9B0X - chains B and E of the 28 polymer chains in the assembly; structure by electron microscopy, 2.60 A resolution.

== Chain B ==
Molecule: ATP synthase subunit alpha
Source organism: Artemia franciscana
Amino-acid sequence (551 residues; numbered -40 to 510; the number before each row is that of its first residue; numbers below 1 keep their minus sign (Met-40 is residue -40)):
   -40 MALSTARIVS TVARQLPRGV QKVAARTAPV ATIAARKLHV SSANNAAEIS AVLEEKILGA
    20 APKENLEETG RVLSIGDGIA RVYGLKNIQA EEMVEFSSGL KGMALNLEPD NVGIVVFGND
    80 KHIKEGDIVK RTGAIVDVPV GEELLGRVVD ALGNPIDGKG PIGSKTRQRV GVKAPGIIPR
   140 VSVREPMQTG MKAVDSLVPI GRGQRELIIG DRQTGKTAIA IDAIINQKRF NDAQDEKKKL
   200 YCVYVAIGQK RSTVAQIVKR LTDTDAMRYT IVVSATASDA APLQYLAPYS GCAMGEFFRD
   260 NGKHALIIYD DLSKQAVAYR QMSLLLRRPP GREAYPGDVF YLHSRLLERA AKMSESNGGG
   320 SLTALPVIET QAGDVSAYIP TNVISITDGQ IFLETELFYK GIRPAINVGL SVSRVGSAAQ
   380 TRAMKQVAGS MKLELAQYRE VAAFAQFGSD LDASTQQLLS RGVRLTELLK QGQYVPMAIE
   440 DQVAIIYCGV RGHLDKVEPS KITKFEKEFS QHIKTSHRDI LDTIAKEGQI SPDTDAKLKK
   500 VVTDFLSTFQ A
Disordered / not traced: -40 to 5, 509-510
Bound ions: Mg2+: Thr176 (together with ATP)
Residues lining bound ligands:
  - ADP (adenosine-5'-diphosphate): Val371, Ser372, Arg373
  - ATP: Asp170, Arg171, Gln172, Thr173, Gly174, Lys175, Thr176, Ala177, Asp269, Phe357, Arg362, Pro363, Gln430, Gly431, Gln432

== Chain E ==
Molecule: ATP synthase subunit beta
Source organism: Artemia franciscana
Amino-acid sequence (524 residues; each row starts with the number of its first residue; numbers below 1 keep their minus sign (Met-43 is residue -43)):
   -43 MLGAVGRASL KVLTASKPSI ELTKAVPAAL SSRSVHAGQV DSAAAAAKAQ AAANTSNGQI
    17 TAVIGAVVDV QFEDQLPPIL NALEVQGRSP RLILEVAQHL GENTVRTIAM DGTEGLVRGQ
    77 NVLDTGAPIK IPVGPETLGR IMNVIGEPID ERGPIVTDKF AAIHADAPEF VEMSVQQEIL
   137 VTGIKVVDLL APYAKGGKIG LFGGAGVGKT VLIMELINNV AKAHGGYSVF AGVGERTREG
   197 NDLYHEMIES GVISLKDKTS KVALVYGQMN EPPGARARVA LTGLTVAEYF RDQEGQDVLL
   257 FIDNIFRFTQ AGSEVSALLG RIPSAVGYQP TLATDMGTMQ ERITTTKKGS ITSVQAIYVP
   317 ADDLTDPAPA TTFAHLDATT VLSRAIAELG IYPAVDPLDS TSRILDPNII GEEHYNIARG
   377 VQKILQDYKS LQDIIAILGM DELSEEDKLI VSRARKIQRF LSQPFQVAEV FTGHAGKLVP
   437 IKDTIKGFKM ILNGELDHLP EVAFYMVGPI EEVVAKAEKI AESQ
Disordered / not traced: -43 to 11
Bound ions: Mg2+: Thr166 (together with ADP)
Residues lining bound ligands:
  - ADP (adenosine-5'-diphosphate): Gly160, Ala161, Gly162, Val163, Gly164, Lys165, Thr166, Val167, Arg192, Glu195, Tyr348, Phe421, Ala424, Phe427, Thr428
  - ATP (adenosine-5'-triphosphate): Ser358, Asp362, Tyr371, Arg375

== Interface between chain B and chain E ==
Residue-residue contacts - 95 pairs, chain B then chain E:
  Gly43(B) - Arg74(E)  hydrogen bond (backbone-side chain)
  Leu44(B) - Arg74(E)  hydrogen bond (backbone-side chain)
  Lys45(B) - Val73(E)
  Lys45(B) - Arg74(E)  hydrogen bond (side chain-backbone)
  Lys45(B) - Gly75(E)
  Asn46(B) - Val73(E)
  Ile47(B) - Leu72(E)
  Ile47(B) - Val73(E)
  Gln48(B) - Gly71(E)
  Gln48(B) - Leu72(E)
  Gln48(B) - Val73(E)
  Ala49(B) - Val19(E)  hydrophobic
  Ala49(B) - Thr69(E)
  Ala49(B) - Glu70(E)
  Ala49(B) - Gly71(E)  hydrogen bond (backbone-backbone)
  Ala49(B) - Leu72(E)  hydrogen bond (backbone-backbone)
  Glu50(B) - Glu70(E)
  Leu64(B) - Val19(E)
  Asn65(B) - Val19(E)
  Asn65(B) - Ile20(E)
  Leu66(B) - Ala18(E)
  Leu66(B) - Val19(E)  hydrogen bond (backbone-backbone)
  Leu66(B) - Ile20(E)
  Leu66(B) - Leu72(E)
  Leu66(B) - Arg74(E)
  Glu67(B) - Thr17(E)
  Glu67(B) - Ile20(E)
  Glu67(B) - Arg74(E)  hydrogen bond (backbone-side chain)
  Pro68(B) - Thr17(E)
  Pro68(B) - Ala18(E)
  Asn70(B) - Arg74(E)  hydrogen bond (backbone-side chain)
  Val71(B) - Arg74(E)
  Lys132(B) - Asp67(E)  salt bridge
  Lys132(B) - Asn226(E)
  Lys132(B) - Glu227(E)  salt bridge
  Ala133(B) - Asn226(E)
  Pro134(B) - Thr193(E)
  Gly135(B) - Thr193(E)
  Ile136(B) - Thr193(E)
  Ile136(B) - Gly196(E)
  Ile136(B) - Asn197(E)  hydrogen bond (backbone-side chain)
  Ile136(B) - Tyr222(E)  hydrophobic
  Ile137(B) - Ile105(E)
  Ile137(B) - Asp106(E)
  Ile137(B) - Glu107(E)
  Ile137(B) - Tyr200(E)  hydrophobic
  Pro138(B) - Glu107(E)
  Arg139(B) - Thr193(E)
  Arg139(B) - Arg194(E)
  Arg139(B) - Asn197(E)  hydrogen bond (backbone-side chain)
  Val140(B) - Asn197(E)
  Ser141(B) - Asn197(E)
  Ser141(B) - Asp198(E)  hydrogen bond
  Arg164(B) - Arg192(E)
  Arg164(B) - Arg194(E)
  Arg287(B) - Ile20(E)
  Pro288(B) - Ala273(E)
  Arg291(B) - Val282(E)
  Gly296(B) - Glu270(E)
  Asp297(B) - Pro229(E)
  Asp297(B) - Glu270(E)
  Phe299(B) - Arg263(E)
  Phe299(B) - Gln266(E)
  Phe299(B) - Glu270(E)
  Tyr300(B) - Asn226(E)
  Tyr300(B) - Glu227(E)
  Tyr300(B) - Pro228(E)  hydrophobic
  Tyr300(B) - Arg232(E)
  Tyr300(B) - Glu270(E)
  Ser303(B) - Met225(E)  hydrogen bond (side chain-backbone)
  Glu307(B) - Arg192(E)
  Glu307(B) - Thr193(E)  hydrogen bond
  Glu307(B) - Met225(E)
  Glu307(B) - Asn226(E)
  Ser335(B) - Ala317(E)
  Thr340(B) - Tyr314(E)
  Thr340(B) - Ala317(E)
  Ile343(B) - Ala161(E)  hydrophobic
  Ile343(B) - Arg192(E)
  Ser344(B) - Arg192(E)  hydrogen bond (backbone-side chain)
  Ser344(B) - Met225(E)
  Ser344(B) - Arg263(E)  hydrogen bond
  Ser344(B) - Tyr314(E)
  Ile345(B) - Arg192(E)  hydrogen bond (backbone-side chain)
  Ile345(B) - Met225(E)  hydrophobic
  Thr346(B) - Arg192(E)  hydrogen bond (backbone-side chain)
  Asp347(B) - Arg194(E)  salt bridge
  Gly368(B) - Glu344(E)
  Leu369(B) - Glu344(E)
  Arg373(B) - Gly162(E)
  Arg373(B) - Arg192(E)
  Arg373(B) - Arg194(E)
  Arg373(B) - Phe427(E)
  Ser376(B) - Val426(E)  hydrogen bond (side chain-backbone)
  Arg398(B) - Glu344(E)  hydrogen bond (side chain-backbone)
Also at the interface, not in a pair above, chain B (54 interface residues in all): Val142, Arg304, Asn341, Ser372, Val374, Gly375, Ser413
Also at the interface, not in a pair above, chain E (49 interface residues in all): Gly21, Ile97, Glu191, Glu195, Leu274, Gly283, Leu345, Gln480

== Summary ==
Chain B and chain E form an interface of 54 and 49 residues respectively; the contacts include 19 hydrogen
bonds and 3 salt bridges. Polar pairs include Lys132(B)-Asp67(E), Lys132(B)-Glu227(E) and Asp347(B)-Arg194(E).
ADP is bound between chain B and chain E. Ligands of chain B: ATP.
Chain B is ATP synthase subunit alpha and chain E is ATP synthase subunit beta, both from Artemia franciscana;
the structure, Artemia franciscana ATP synthase state 2 (composite structure), pH 7.0, was determined by
electron microscopy together with 9B3J and 9BPG from the same study.
